Entry 6EO8 (X-ray diffraction, 1.94 A resolution); this record covers chains H and I of the 3 polymer chains in the assembly.

# Chain H
Name: Prothrombin
Organism: Homo sapiens
Notes: EC 3.4.21.5
Reference sequence: P00734 (THRB_HUMAN); the construct lacks a stretch of the UniProt sequence and is renumbered around it, so the offset changes along the chain: 16-36 = UniProt 364-384; 37-60 = UniProt 386-409; 61-77 = UniProt 419-435; 78-97 = UniProt 437-456; 7 more segments
Sequence (259 residues; row label = number of the first residue in the row; note: 5 numbers in that range are skipped by the numbering (no residue carries them; nothing is unmodelled there); a row labelled like 60A-60I holds insertion residues (60A, then the next letters in order)):
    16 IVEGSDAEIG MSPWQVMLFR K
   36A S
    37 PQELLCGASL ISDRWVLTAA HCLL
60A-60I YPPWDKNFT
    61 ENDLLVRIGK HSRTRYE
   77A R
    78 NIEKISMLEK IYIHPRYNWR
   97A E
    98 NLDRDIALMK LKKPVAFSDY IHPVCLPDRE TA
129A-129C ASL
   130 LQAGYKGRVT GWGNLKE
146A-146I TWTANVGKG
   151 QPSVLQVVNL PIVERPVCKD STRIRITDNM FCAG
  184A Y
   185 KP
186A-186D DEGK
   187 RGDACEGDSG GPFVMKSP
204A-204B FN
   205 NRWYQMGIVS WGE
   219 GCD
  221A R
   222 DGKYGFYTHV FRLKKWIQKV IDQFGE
Not modelled in the structure: 146A-146I, 245-247
Disulfide bonds: Cys42-Cys58, Cys168-Cys182, Cys191-Cys220
Ligand contacts: 2FN (N-(2-{[5-(5-chlorothiophen-2-yl)-1,2-oxazol-3-yl]methoxy}-6-[3-(beta-D-glucopyranosyloxy)propoxy]phenyl)-1-(propan-2-yl)piperidine-4-carboxamide): Tyr60A, Trp60D, Glu97A, Asn98, Leu99, Glu146, Ile174, Asp189, Ala190, Cys191, Glu192, Ser195, Val213, Ser214, Trp215, Gly216, Glu217, Gly219, Cys220, Arg221A, Lys224, Gly226, Phe227, Tyr228
Curated features (UniProtKB/Swiss-Prot):
  - region: Ala183 to Val200 (High affinity receptor-binding region which is also known as the TP508 peptide)
  - active site (Charge relay system): His57, Asp102, Ser195
  - glycosylation: Asn60G (N-linked (GlcNAc...) (complex) asparagine)

# Chain I
Name: Hirudin variant-2
Organism: Hirudo medicinalis
Reference sequence: P09945 (HIRV2_HIRME); residues 53-64 here correspond to UniProt positions 60-71 (UniProt number = residue number + 7)
Sequence (12 residues; each row starts with the number of its first residue):
    53 NGDFEEIPEE YL
Not modelled in the structure: 53-54
Modified positions: Tyr63 (O-sulfo-L-tyrosine; TYS)
Curated features (UniProtKB/Swiss-Prot):
  - region: Asp55 to Leu64 (Interaction with fibrinogen-binding exosite of thrombin)
  - modified residue: Tyr63 (Sulfotyrosine)

# Interface between chain H and chain I
Pairs across the interface (21; chain H residue first):
  Phe34(H) - Phe56(I)  hydrophobic
  Lys36(H) - Leu64(I)
  Gln38(H) - Phe56(I)
  Gln38(H) - Glu58(I)
  Gln38(H) - Ile59(I)
  Gln38(H) - Leu64(I)
  Leu40(H) - Phe56(I)  hydrophobic
  Leu65(H) - Ile59(I)  hydrophobic
  Arg67(H) - Ile59(I)
  Arg73(H) - Phe56(I)
  Thr74(H) - Asp55(I)
  Thr74(H) - Phe56(I)
  Thr74(H) - Glu57(I)  hydrogen bond (backbone-backbone)
  Arg75(H) - Glu57(I)
  Tyr76(H) - Glu57(I)
  Tyr76(H) - Pro60(I)
  Tyr76(H) - Tyr63(I)
  Glu80(H) - Tyr63(I)
  Lys81(H) - Tyr63(I)
  Ile82(H) - Ile59(I)  hydrophobic
  Ile82(H) - Tyr63(I)
Interface residues without a listed pair, chain H (16 interface residues in all): Met32, Glu39, Met84

# In short
Chain H and chain I form an interface of 16 and 8 residues respectively; the contacts include 1 hydrogen bond.
Its one hydrogen bond, Thr74(H)-Glu57(I), is backbone to backbone. Chain H binds compound 2FN. Curated
annotation (UniProt) lists 3 active-site residues on chain H.
Here chain H is Prothrombin (Homo sapiens) and chain I is Hirudin variant-2 (Hirudo medicinalis). Entry 6EO8
(Crystal structure of thrombin in complex with a novel glucose-conjugated potent inhibitor) was determined by
X-ray diffraction, deposited together with 6EO9.
